3MOP - chains B and C of the 14 polymer chains in the assembly; structure by X-ray diffraction, 3.40 A resolution.

Chain B (and C):
Molecule: Myeloid differentiation primary response protein MyD88
Source organism: Homo sapiens
Notes: fragment: death domain residues 20-117; chain C of this document is another copy of the same molecule, construct and numbering; everything in this record applies to it too
UniProt: Q99836 (MYD88_HUMAN); residue numbers follow UniProt; this construct covers 20-117
Amino-acid sequence (110 residues; row label = number of the first residue in the row):
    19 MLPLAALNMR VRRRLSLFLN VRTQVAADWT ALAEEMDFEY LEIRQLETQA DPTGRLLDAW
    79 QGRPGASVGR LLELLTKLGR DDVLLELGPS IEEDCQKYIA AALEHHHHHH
Not modelled in the structure: 124-128
Differences from the reference sequence: expression tag (19, 118-128)
UniProt features mapped onto this chain:
  - natural variant: S34 (S34Y: Rare variant; uncertain significance), V39 (V39M: Found in hematological malignancies; uncertain significance), E52 (deletion: In IMD68), L93 (L93P: In IMD68), R98 (R98C: Found in hematological malignancies; uncertain significance)
Reported in the primary citation:
  - disease-associated variants - E52DEL, L93P: decreased signaling (citing earlier work)

Chain B / chain C interface:
Contacting residue pairs (8):
  R31(B) - E60(C)  salt bridge
  R32(B) - E57(C)  salt bridge
  L35(B) - L59(C)
  L35(B) - E60(C)
  L35(B) - Q63(C)
  F36(B) - L59(C)  hydrophobic
  N38(B) - Q63(C)
  V39(B) - L59(C)  hydrophobic
Interface residues without a listed pair, chain B (9 interface residues in all): R40, A68, D69
Interface residues without a listed pair, chain C (6 interface residues in all): R62, Q67

Summary:
9 residues of chain B face 6 of chain C across their interface; the contacts include 2 salt bridges. Polar
contacts include R31(B)-E60(C) and R32(B)-E57(C). The paper reports that E52DEL and L93P of chain B reduce
signaling.
Chain B and chain C are both Myeloid differentiation primary response protein MyD88 (Homo sapiens); the
structure, The ternary Death Domain complex of MyD88, IRAK4, and IRAK2, was determined by X-ray diffraction.
